PDB entry 1IHF | X-ray diffraction, 2.50 A resolution | chains C and A of the 5 polymer chains in the assembly

[Chain C]
Molecule: 35-nt DNA strand
Sequence (35 nucleotides; row label = number of the first residue in the row; numbers below 1 keep their minus sign (DC-50 is residue -50)):
   -50 CGGTGCAACA AATTGATAAG CAATGCTTTT TTGGC
Metal / ion sites: Cd2+ site 1 near DG-49 (its only coordinating residue here); Cd2+ site 2 near DA-41 (its only coordinating residue here); Cd2+ site 3 near DG-36 (its only coordinating residue here); Cd2+ site 4 near DG-18 (its only coordinating residue here)

[Chain A]
Name: Protein (integration host factor (alpha) (ihf))
From: Escherichia coli
UniProt: P0A6X7 (IHFA_ECOLI); residues 1-99 here = UniProt positions 1-99
Sequence (99 residues; each row starts with the number of its first residue):
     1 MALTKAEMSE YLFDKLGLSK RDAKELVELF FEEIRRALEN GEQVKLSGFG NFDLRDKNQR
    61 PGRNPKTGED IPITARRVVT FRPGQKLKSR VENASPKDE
Disordered / not traced: 1, 98-99
Metal / ion sites: Cd2+ site 1: Ala2, Glu7 (shared with 1 residue of chain B); Cd2+ site 2: Glu7 (shared with 1 residue of chain B); Cd2+ site 3: Glu10, Asp14; Cd2+ site 4: Glu25 (shared with 2 residues of chain B)
From the paper describing this entry:
  - binding site for the 20-nt DNA strand: Arg60, Arg63, Pro65, Lys66, Ile71, Ile73
  - binding site for the 15-nt DNA strand: Ser47

[Interface between chain C and chain A]
Residue-residue contacts - 17 pairs, chain C then chain A:
  DT-38(C) - Pro65(A)  base contact
  DT-38(C) - Lys66(A)  hydrogen bond to the base
  DT-37(C) - Arg63(A)  hydrogen bond to the base
  DG-36(C) - Arg63(A)  hydrogen bond to the sugar
  DA-35(C) - Arg60(A)  base contact
  DA-35(C) - Pro61(A)  phosphate contact
  DT-34(C) - Pro61(A)  sugar contact
  DA-33(C) - Lys57(A)  phosphate contact
  DA-32(C) - Arg55(A)  salt bridge to the phosphate
  DA-32(C) - Lys57(A)  phosphate contact
  DG-31(C) - Arg55(A)  salt bridge to the phosphate
  DG-31(C) - Arg82(A)  salt bridge to the phosphate
  DC-30(C) - Arg82(A)  salt bridge to the phosphate
  DC-30(C) - Lys88(A)  salt bridge to the phosphate
  DT-22(C) - Lys45(A)  phosphate contact
  DT-21(C) - Lys45(A)  salt bridge to the phosphate
  DT-20(C) - Ser47(A)  sugar contact
Other interface residues (no listed pair), chain C (15 interface residues in all): DC-50, DA-39, DA-29
Other interface residues (no listed pair), chain A (13 interface residues in all): Lys20, Thr80

[Overview]
15 residues of chain C face 13 of chain A across their interface; the contacts include 3 hydrogen bonds and 6
salt bridges. Polar pairs include DT-38(C)-Lys66(A), DT-37(C)-Arg63(A) and DG-36(C)-Arg63(A). From the paper:
a binding site for the 20-nt DNA strand at Arg60(A), Arg63(A) and Pro65(A) among others; a binding site for
the 15-nt DNA strand at Ser47(A).
Chain C is a 35-nt DNA strand and chain A is Protein (integration host factor (alpha) (ihf)) (Escherichia
coli); the structure, Integration host factor/DNA complex, was determined by X-ray diffraction.
